6MJT - chain A; structure by X-ray diffraction, 1.89 A resolution.

[Chain A]
Protein: Azurin
Organism: Pseudomonas aeruginosa (strain ATCC 15692 / DSM 22644 / CIP 104116 / JCM 14847 / LMG 12228 / 1C / PRS 101 / PAO1)
UniProtKB: P00282 (AZUR_PSEAE); residues 2-128 here correspond to UniProt positions 22-148 (UniProt number = residue number + 20)
Amino-acid sequence (128 residues; numbered 1 to 128; the number before each row is that of its first residue):
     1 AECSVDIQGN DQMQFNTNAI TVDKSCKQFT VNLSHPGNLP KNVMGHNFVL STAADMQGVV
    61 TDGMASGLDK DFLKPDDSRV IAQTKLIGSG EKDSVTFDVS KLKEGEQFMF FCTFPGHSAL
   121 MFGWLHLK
Sequence notes: expression tag (1); engineered mutation F48 (Trp68 in P00282), F72 (Tyr92 in P00282), Q83 (His103 in P00282), F108 (Tyr128 in P00282), F122 (Lys142 in P00282), W124 (Thr144 in P00282), H126 (Thr146 in P00282)
Curated features (UniProtKB/Swiss-Prot):
  - binding site (Cu cation): H46, C112, H117, M121
Metal / ion sites: Cu ion: H46, C112, H117; Re ion near H126 (its only coordinating residue here)
Ligand contacts: REQ ((1,10 phenanthroline)-(tri-carbon monoxide) rhenium (I)): A19, I20, T21, W124, H126
What the authors report for this chain:
  - REQ coordination: H126
  - binding site for REQ: W124, H126

[In short]
Chain A binds compound REQ. H46, C112 and H117 coordinate a Cu ion ion. From UniProt: 4 Cu cation-binding
residues. The paper reports a binding site for REQ at W124 and H126; REQ coordination by H126.
Chain A is Azurin (Pseudomonas aeruginosa (strain ATCC 15692 / DSM 22644 / CIP 104116 / JCM 14847 / LMG 12228
/ 1C / PRS 101 / PAO1)); the structure, Azurin 122F/124W/126Re, was determined by X-ray diffraction (same
publication as 6MJR and 6MJS).
